6J6Q - chains c and E of the 42 polymer chains in the assembly; structure by electron microscopy, 3.70 A resolution.

# Chain c
Name: Pre-mRNA-splicing factor CEF1
Source organism: Saccharomyces cerevisiae (strain ATCC 204508 / S288c)
UniProtKB: Q03654 (CEF1_YEAST); residues 1-590 here = UniProt positions 1-590
Sequence (590 residues; each row starts with the number of its first residue):
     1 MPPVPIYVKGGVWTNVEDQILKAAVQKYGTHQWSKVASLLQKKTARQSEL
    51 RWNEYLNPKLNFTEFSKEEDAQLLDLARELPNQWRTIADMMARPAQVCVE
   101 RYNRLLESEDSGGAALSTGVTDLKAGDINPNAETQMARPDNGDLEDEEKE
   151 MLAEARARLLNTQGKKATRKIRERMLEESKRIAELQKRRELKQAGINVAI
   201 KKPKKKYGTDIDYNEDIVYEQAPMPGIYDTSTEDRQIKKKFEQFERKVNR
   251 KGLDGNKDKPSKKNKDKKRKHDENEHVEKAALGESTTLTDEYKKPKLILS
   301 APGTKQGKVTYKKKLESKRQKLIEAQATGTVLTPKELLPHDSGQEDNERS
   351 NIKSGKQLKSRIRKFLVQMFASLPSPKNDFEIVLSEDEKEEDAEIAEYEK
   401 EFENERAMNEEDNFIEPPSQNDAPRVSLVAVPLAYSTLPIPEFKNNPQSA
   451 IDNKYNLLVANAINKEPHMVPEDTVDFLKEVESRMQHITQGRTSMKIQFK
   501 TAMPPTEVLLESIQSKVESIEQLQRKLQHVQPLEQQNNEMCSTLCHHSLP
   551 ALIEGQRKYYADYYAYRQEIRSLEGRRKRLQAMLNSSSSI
Not modelled in the structure: 1-8, 112-144, 254-331, 366-369, 383, 402-410, 421, 439-443, 470-481, 588-590
Swiss-Prot annotation at these positions:
  - DNA-binding region (H-T-H motif): Trp-33 to Leu-56, Trp-84 to Leu-106
  - region: Ala-460 to Gln-490 (Interaction with PRP19 and self-interaction)

# Chain E
Molecule: U6 snRNA
Source organism: Saccharomyces cerevisiae S288c
Sequence (112 nucleotides; row label = number of the first residue in the row):
     1 GUUCGCGAAGUAACCCUUCGUGGACAUUUGGUCAAUUUGAAACAAUACAG
    51 AGAUGAUCAGCAGUUCCCCUGCAUAAGGAUGAACCGUUUUACAAAGAGAU
   101 UUAUUUCGUUUU
Not modelled in the structure: 104-112
Ion coordination: Mg2+ site 1: A59, G60; Mg2+ site 2 near C61 (its only coordinating residue here); Mg2+ site 3: U80 (shared with 1 residue of chain B); Mg2+ site 4 near G81 (its only coordinating residue here)
What the authors report for this chain:
  - Mg2+ coordination: A59, G60, G78, U80

# Interface between chain c and chain E
Contacting residue pairs (23; chain c residue first):
  Tyr-28(c) with G55(E), hydrogen bond to the phosphate
  Ser-34(c) with G55(E), hydrogen bond to the base
  Lys-35(c) with U54(E), sugar contact; G55(E), base contact
  Ser-38(c) with G55(E), base contact
  Arg-158(c) with G55(E), hydrogen bond to the sugar
  Gln-163(c) with U54(E), phosphate contact
  Lys-165(c) with A51(E), sugar contact; G52(E), phosphate contact; A53(E), hydrogen bond to the phosphate; U54(E), base contact
  Lys-166(c) with G52(E), salt bridge to the phosphate; C85(E), base contact
  Ala-167(c) with C85(E), sugar contact
  Arg-169(c) with A51(E), sugar contact
  Lys-170(c) with C84(E), salt bridge to the phosphate; C85(E), sugar contact
  Arg-172(c) with A49(E), hydrogen bond to the phosphate; G50(E), salt bridge to the phosphate
  Arg-174(c) with G86(E), sugar contact
  Tyr-207(c) with C67(E), sugar contact
  Ile-211(c) with C66(E), base contact
  Tyr-219(c) with C66(E), hydrogen bond to the base
Interface residues without a listed pair, chain c (18 interface residues in all): Gly-164, Thr-209
Interface residues without a listed pair, chain E (15 interface residues in all): C68, A79, A83

# In short
Chain c and chain E form an interface of 18 and 15 residues respectively, with 6 hydrogen bonds and 3 salt
bridges. Among the polar pairs are Ser-34(c)/G55(E), Tyr-219(c)/C66(E) and Arg-158(c)/G55(E). A59(E) and
G60(E) form the Mg2+ site 1. The paper reports Mg2+ coordination by A59(E), G60(E) and G78(E) among others.
Chain c is Pre-mRNA-splicing factor CEF1 (Saccharomyces cerevisiae (strain ATCC 204508 / S288c)) and chain E
is U6 snRNA (Saccharomyces cerevisiae S288c); the structure, Cryo-EM structure of the yeast B*-b2 complex at
an average resolution of 3.7 angstrom, was determined by electron microscopy, deposited together with 6J6G,
6J6H and 6J6N.
